9FGH - chains D and E of the 6 polymer chains in the assembly; structure by electron microscopy, 3.00 A resolution.

[Chain D]
Molecule: Gamma-aminobutyric acid receptor subunit alpha-1
Source organism: Homo sapiens
UniProt: P14867 (GBRA1_HUMAN); residues 1-429 here correspond to UniProt positions 28-456 (UniProt number = residue number + 27)
Sequence (464 residues; row label = number of the first residue in the row; numbers below 1 keep their minus sign (Met-34 is residue -34)):
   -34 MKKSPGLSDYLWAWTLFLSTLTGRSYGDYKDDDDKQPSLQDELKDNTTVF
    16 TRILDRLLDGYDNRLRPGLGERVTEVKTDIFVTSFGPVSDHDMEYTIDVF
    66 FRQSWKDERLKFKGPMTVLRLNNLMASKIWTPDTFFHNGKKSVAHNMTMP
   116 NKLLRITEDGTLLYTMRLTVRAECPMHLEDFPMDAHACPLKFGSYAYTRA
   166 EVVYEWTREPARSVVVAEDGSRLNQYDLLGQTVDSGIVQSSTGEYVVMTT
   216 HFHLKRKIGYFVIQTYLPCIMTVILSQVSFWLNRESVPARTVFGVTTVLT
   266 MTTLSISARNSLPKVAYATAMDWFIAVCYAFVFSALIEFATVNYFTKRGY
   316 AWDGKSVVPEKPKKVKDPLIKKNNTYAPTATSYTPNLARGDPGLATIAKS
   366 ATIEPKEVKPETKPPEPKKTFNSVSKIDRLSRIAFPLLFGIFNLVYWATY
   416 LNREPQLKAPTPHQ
Disordered / not traced: -34 to 11, 319-383, 417-429
Differences from the reference sequence: initiating methionine (-34); expression tag (-33 to 0)
Curated features (UniProtKB/Swiss-Prot):
  - binding site (4-aminobutanoate): Arg67, Thr130
  - binding site (3alpha-hydroxy-5alpha-pregnan-11,20-dione): Trp246
  - glycosylation (N-linked (GlcNAc...) asparagine): Asn11, Asn111
Disulfides: Cys139-Cys153
Covalently attached groups: N-acetylglucosamine (NAG) linked to Asn111
Ligand contacts:
  - gamma-amino-butanoic acid (ABU): Phe65, Arg67, Leu118, Thr130
  - PIO ([(2R)-2-octanoyloxy-3-[oxidanyl-[(1R,2R,3S,4R,5R,6S)-2,3,6-tris(oxidanyl)-4,5-diphosphonooxy-cyclohexyl]oxy-phosphoryl]oxy-propyl] octanoate): Arg249, Thr306, Phe310, Lys312, Arg313, Asn387, Ser388, Val389, Ser390, Lys391, Ile392, Leu395

[Chain E]
Molecule: Gamma-aminobutyric acid receptor subunit beta-3
Source organism: Homo sapiens
UniProt: P28472 (GBRB3_HUMAN), isoform P28472-2; residues -24 to 448 here correspond to UniProt positions 1-473 (UniProt number = residue number + 25)
Sequence (473 residues; row label = number of the first residue in the row; numbers below 1 keep their minus sign (Met-24 is residue -24)):
   -24 MCSGLLELLLPIWLSWTLGTRGSEPRSVNDPGNMSFVKETVDKLLKGYDI
    26 RLRPDFGGPPVCVGMNIDIASIDMVSEVNMDYTLTMYFQQYWRDKRLAYS
    76 GIPLNLTLDNRVADQLWVPDTYFLNDKKSFVHGVTVKNRMIRLHPDGTVL
   126 YGLRITTTAACMMDLRRYPLDEQNCTLEIESYGYTTDDIEFYWRGGDKAV
   176 TGVERIELPQFSIVEHRLVSRNVVFATGAYPRLSLSFRLKRNIGYFILQT
   226 YMPSILITILSWVSFWINYDASAARVALGITTVLTMTTINTHLRETLPKI
   276 PYVKAIDMYLMGCFVFVFLALLEYAFVNYIFFGRGPQRQKKLAEKTAKAK
   326 NDRSKSESNRVDAHGNILLTSLEVHNEMNEVSGGIGDTRNSAISFDNSGI
   376 QYRKQSMPREGHGRFLGDRSLPHKKTHLRRRSSQLKIKIPDLTDVNAIDR
   426 WSRIVFPFTFSLFNLVYWLYYVN
Disordered / not traced: -24 to 8, 312-418, 448
Curated features (UniProtKB/Swiss-Prot):
  - binding site (benzamidine): Asp95 to Tyr97, Glu155 to Tyr157, Phe200
  - binding site (4-aminobutanoate): Tyr97, Glu155, Tyr157, Thr202
  - binding site (histamine): Tyr97, Ser156, Tyr157, Thr202
  - glycosylation (N-linked (GlcNAc...) asparagine): Asn8, Asn80, Asn149
Disulfides: Cys136-Cys150
Covalently attached groups: N-acetylglucosamine (NAG) linked to Asn80; glycan linked to Asn149
Ligand contacts: gamma-amino-butanoic acid (ABU): Tyr97, Glu155, Ser156, Tyr157, Phe200, Thr202, Tyr205

[Interface between chain D and chain E]
Contacting residue pairs - 98 pairs, chain D then chain E:
  Thr12(D) with Leu27(E); Phe31(E)
  Phe15(D) with Leu27(E), hydrophobic; Phe31(E), hydrophobic
  Thr16(D) with Asp24(E), hydrogen bond; Leu27(E)
  Leu19(D) with Arg26(E); Leu27(E), hydrophobic
  Asp20(D) with Arg26(E), salt bridge
  Leu23(D) with Arg26(E)
  Phe46(D) with Phe200(E), hydrophobic
  Phe65(D) with Tyr97(E); Leu99(E), hydrophobic; Tyr157(E)
  Arg67(D) with Ala201(E); Thr202(E)
  Met81(D) with Phe31(E), hydrophobic
  Leu84(D) with Phe31(E), hydrophobic
  Arg85(D) with Phe31(E); Tyr159(E); Asp163(E), salt bridge
  Leu86(D) with Leu27(E), hydrophobic
  Asn87(D) with Ile25(E); Arg26(E); Tyr159(E)
  Leu89(D) with Ile25(E), hydrophobic; Arg26(E)
  His110(D) with Lys102(E)
  Met112(D) with Thr96(E); Tyr97(E); Phe98(E), hydrophobic; Ser104(E); Phe105(E), hydrophobic; Val106(E); Ile130(E), hydrophobic
  Thr113(D) with Pro94(E); Thr96(E), hydrogen bond (backbone-backbone); Leu128(E)
  Met114(D) with Val93(E), hydrophobic; Pro94(E)
  Asn116(D) with Tyr97(E); Tyr157(E)
  Lys117(D) with Tyr157(E)
  Leu118(D) with Tyr157(E); Gly158(E)
  Arg120(D) with Gly158(E), hydrogen bond (side chain-backbone); Thr160(E); Thr202(E), hydrogen bond (side chain-backbone); Tyr205(E), hydrogen bond
  Leu128(D) with Thr202(E)
  Thr130(D) with Tyr157(E), hydrogen bond
  Met131(D) with Tyr157(E), hydrogen bond (backbone-side chain)
  Arg132(D) with Tyr97(E); Phe98(E), hydrogen bond (side chain-backbone); Leu99(E), hydrogen bond (side chain-backbone); Asp101(E), salt bridge; Tyr157(E), hydrogen bond (backbone-side chain)
  Arg187(D) with Lys102(E); Ala135(E); Met137(E)
  Asn189(D) with Met137(E); Pro276(E)
  Gln190(D) with Lys274(E)
  Lys222(D) with Pro276(E)
  Gly224(D) with Pro276(E)
  Tyr225(D) with Lys274(E); Ile275(E); Pro276(E)
  Ile228(D) with Val278(E), hydrophobic; Met286(E), hydrophobic
  Gln229(D) with Asn265(E), hydrogen bond; Arg269(E)
  Met236(D) with Phe289(E), hydrophobic; Phe293(E), hydrophobic
  Ile239(D) with Phe293(E), hydrophobic
  Leu240(D) with Leu296(E), hydrophobic
  Val243(D) with Leu297(E), hydrophobic; Ala300(E), hydrophobic
  Trp246(D) with Tyr304(E)
  Leu247(D) with Asn303(E)
  Asn248(D) with Asn303(E), hydrogen bond (backbone-side chain); Phe307(E)
  Ser251(D) with Ser247(E)
  Ala254(D) with Ser247(E); Val251(E)
  Phe258(D) with Val251(E), hydrophobic; Ile255(E), hydrophobic
  Thr261(D) with Ile255(E); Leu259(E)
  Thr265(D) with Leu259(E)
  Ser276(D) with Lys274(E), hydrogen bond (backbone-side chain)
  Ala316(D) with Phe307(E), hydrophobic
  Trp317(D) with Phe306(E); Phe307(E); Gly310(E); Pro311(E)
  Asp318(D) with Phe306(E)
  Arg397(D) with Tyr304(E)
Also at the interface, not in a pair above, chain D (61 interface residues in all): His56, Asp63, Met90, Lys93, Ser186, Pro253, Val257, Ser272, Val389
Also at the interface, not in a pair above, chain E (62 interface residues in all): Gly32, Met55, Gln65, Asp95, Asn100, Ala248, Val258, Pro273, Tyr277, Asp282, Gly308

[Overview]
Chain D and chain E form an interface of 61 and 62 residues respectively, with 13 hydrogen bonds and 3 salt
bridges. Among the polar pairs are Asp20(D)-Arg26(E), Arg85(D)-Asp163(E) and Arg132(D)-Asp101(E).
Gamma-amino-butanoic acid is bound between chain D and chain E.
Chain D is Gamma-aminobutyric acid receptor subunit alpha-1 and chain E is Gamma-aminobutyric acid receptor
subunit beta-3, both from Homo sapiens; the structure, Cryo-EM structure of the full-length alpha1beta3gamma2
GABA(A) receptor in large MSP2N2 nanodisc in complex with GABA ..., was determined by electron microscopy.
